PDB entry 7XI4 | X-ray diffraction, 4.71 A resolution (low resolution: residue-level contacts below are approximate; hydrogen-bond / salt-bridge calls are withheld) | chains A and D of the 4 polymer chains in the assembly

Chain A:
Name: Aryl hydrocarbon receptor nuclear translocator
Organism: Mus musculus
Notes: fragment: arnt
UniProt: P53762 (ARNT_MOUSE); residues 82-464 here = UniProt positions 82-464
Chain sequence (383 residues; each row starts with the number of its first residue):
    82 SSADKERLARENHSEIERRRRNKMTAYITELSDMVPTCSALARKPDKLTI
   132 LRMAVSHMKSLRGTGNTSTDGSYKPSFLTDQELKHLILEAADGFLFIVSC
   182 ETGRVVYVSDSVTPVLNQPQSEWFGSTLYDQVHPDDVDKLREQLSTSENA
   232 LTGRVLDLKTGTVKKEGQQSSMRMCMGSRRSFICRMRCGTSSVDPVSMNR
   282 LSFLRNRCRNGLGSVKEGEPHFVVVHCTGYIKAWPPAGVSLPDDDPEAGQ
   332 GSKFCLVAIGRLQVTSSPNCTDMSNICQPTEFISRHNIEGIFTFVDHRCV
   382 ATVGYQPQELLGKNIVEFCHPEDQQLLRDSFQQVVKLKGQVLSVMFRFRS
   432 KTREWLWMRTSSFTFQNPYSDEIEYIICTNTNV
Unresolved in the structure: 148-154, 229-257, 274-302, 315-334, 346-360
UniProt features mapped onto this chain:
  - region: Leu167 to Ala171 (Mediates the transcription activity and dimerization of the AHR:ARNT complex)
  - mutagenesis: His94 (H94A: Reduces DNA binding), Glu98 (E98A: Reduces DNA binding), Arg102 (R102E: Reduces DNA binding. Decreases transcription factor activity), Leu112 (L112D: Interferes with transcription factor activity; L112E: Impairs heterodimer formation with EPAS1. Impairs heterodimer formation with HIF1A ...), Leu132 (L132E: Impairs heterodimer formation with EPAS1. Impairs heterodimer formation with HIF1A. Significantly destabilizes ARNT?s heterodimeric interactions with both NPAS1 and NPAS3 ...), Val136 (V136D: Impairs heterodimer formation with EPAS1. Impairs heterodimer formation with HIF1A. Significantly destabilizes ARNT?s heterodimeric interactions with both NPAS1 and NPAS3 ...), Met139 (M139D: Interferes with transcription factor activity), Leu164 (L164D: Does not affect transcription factor activity), Leu167 (L167E: Highly reduces transcription activity. Impairs interaction with AHR. Impairs heterodimer formation with EPAS1. Impairs heterodimer formation with HIF1A ...), Ile168 (I168D: Highly reduces transcription activity. Impairs interaction with AHR. Impairs heterodimer formation with EPAS1. Impairs heterodimer formation with HIF1A ...), Ala171 (A171D: Reduces transcription activity. Markedly reduces interaction with AHR. Impairs heterodimer formation with EPAS1. Markedly decreases heterodimer formation with HIF1A ...), Ile264 (I264D: Impairs heterodimer formation with EPAS1. Markedly decreases heterodimer formation with HIF1A. Significantly destabilizes ARNT?s heterodimeric interactions with both NPAS1 and NPAS3 ...), 6 further mutagenesis entries in UniProt

Chain D:
Molecule: 16-nt DNA strand
Organism: Mus musculus
Sequence (16 nucleotides; each row starts with the number of its first residue):
     1 CCATCACTCACGACCT

Chain A / chain D interface:
Pairs across the interface (5; chain A residue first):
  His94(A) - DC7(D)
  His94(A) - DT8(D)
  Glu98(A) - DC9(D)
  Glu98(A) - DA10(D)
  Arg102(A) - DC11(D)
Interface residues without a listed pair, chain A (4 interface residues in all): Arg101

Overview:
Chain A and chain D form an interface of 4 and 5 residues respectively. Curated annotation (UniProt) lists 18
mutagenesis sites on chain A.
Here chain A is Aryl hydrocarbon receptor nuclear translocator and chain D is a 16-nt DNA strand, both from
Mus musculus. Entry 7XI4 (Crystal Structure of the NPAS4-ARNT heterodimer in complex with DNA) was determined
by X-ray diffraction together with 7XHV and 7XI3 from the same study.
